Entry 7K0M (electron microscopy, 2.90 A resolution); this record covers chains C and D of the 8 polymer chains in the assembly.

# Chain C
Name: Serine palmitoyltransferase small subunit A
From: Homo sapiens
Reference sequence: Q969W0 (SPTSA_HUMAN); numbering as in UniProt (aligned over 1-71)
Sequence (71 residues; numbered 1 to 71; the number before each row is that of its first residue):
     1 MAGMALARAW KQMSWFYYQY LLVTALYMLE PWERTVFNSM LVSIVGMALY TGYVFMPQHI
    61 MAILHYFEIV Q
Not modelled in the structure: 1-7, 70-71
UniProt features mapped onto this chain:
  - site: Met28 (Within the serine palmitoyltransferase (SPT) complex, defines the length of the acyl chain-binding pocket, determining the acyl-CoA substrate preference)
  - natural variant: Thr51 (T51I: In SPG90A)
  - mutagenesis: Met28 (M28K: Within the serine palmitoyltransferase (SPT) complex, leads to a strong decrease in SPT catalytic activity with L-serine and palmitoyl-CoA as substrates), His59 (H59L: Impaired down-regulation of SPT complex activity by ORMDL3)

# Chain D
Name: ORM1-like protein 3
From: Homo sapiens
Reference sequence: Q8N138 (ORML3_HUMAN); numbering as in UniProt (aligned over 1-153)
Sequence (153 residues; numbered 1 to 153; the number before each row is that of its first residue):
     1 MNVGTAHSEV NPNTRVMNSR GIWLSYVLAI GLLHIVLLSI PFVSVPVVWT LTNLIHNMGM
    61 YIFLHTVKGT PFETPDQGKA RLLTHWEQMD YGVQFTASRK FLTITPIVLY FLTSFYTKYD
   121 QIHFVLNTVS LMSVLIPKLP QLHGVRIFGI NKY
UniProt features mapped onto this chain:
  - region: Met1 to Met17 (Important for ceramide level-sensing)
  - modified residue: Pro137 (Hydroxyproline)
  - mutagenesis: Asn2 to Met17 (Impaired negative regulation of SPT complex activity in the presence of ceramides), Asn2 to Ser8 (Impaired negative regulation of SPT complex activity in the presence of ceramides), Asn2 (Impaired negative regulation of SPT complex activity in the presence of ceramides), Asn13 (N13A: Disrupted ceramide binding; impaired negative regulation of SPT complex activity in the presence of ceramides; in the absence of ceramides, reduced affinity of SPT complex towards palmitoyl-CoA), Val16 (V16R: Impaired negative regulation of SPT complex activity in the presence of ceramides), Ile22 (I22R: Impaired negative regulation of SPT complex activity in the presence of ceramides), Phe63 (F63P: Impaired negative regulation of SPT complex activity in the presence of ceramides; F63R: Impaired negative regulation of SPT complex activity in the presence of ceramides), His85 (H85A: No effect on the negative regulation of SPT complex activity in the presence of ceramides), Pro137 (P137A: Increased protein levels; decreased ubiquitination; increased negative regulation of SPT complex activity)
Reported in the primary citation:
  - conformationally variable residues (order/disorder transition): Met1 to Val10

# Chain C / chain D interface
Contacting residue pairs - 5 pairs, chain C then chain D:
  Met47(C) with Ser39(D)
  Ala48(C) with Ser39(D), hydrogen bond (backbone-side chain)
  Thr51(C) with Ser39(D), hydrogen bond (side chain-backbone); Pro41(D)
  Phe55(C) with Pro41(D)
Interface residues without a listed pair, chain C (5 interface residues in all): Ile44
Interface residues without a listed pair, chain D (5 interface residues in all): Val36, Leu38, Ile40

# Summary
The chain C/chain D interface involves 5 residues from each chain, with 2 hydrogen bonds. Among the polar
pairs are Ala48(C)-Ser39(D) and Thr51(C)-Ser39(D). From UniProt: 2 mutagenesis sites on chain C; 13
mutagenesis sites on chain D. From the paper: conformational variability at Met1(D).
Chain C is Serine palmitoyltransferase small subunit A and chain D is ORM1-like protein 3, both from Homo
sapiens; the structure, Human serine palmitoyltransferase complex SPTLC1/SPLTC2/ssSPTa/ORMDL3, class 1, was
determined by electron microscopy together with 7K0I, 7K0J, 7K0K, 7K0L, 7K0N, 7K0O, 7K0P and 7K0Q from the
same study.
